PDB entry 7TJ2 | electron microscopy, 3.20 A resolution | chains A and G of the 8 polymer chains in the assembly

== Chain A ==
Name: Uridylate-specific endoribonuclease nsp15
Organism: Severe acute respiratory syndrome coronavirus 2
Notes: EC 4.6.1.-
Reference sequence: P0DTD1 (R1AB_SARS2); residues 2-347 here correspond to UniProt positions 6453-6798 (UniProt number = residue number + 6451)
Amino-acid sequence (350 residues; each row starts with the number of its first residue; numbers below 1 keep their minus sign (Ser-2 is residue -2)):
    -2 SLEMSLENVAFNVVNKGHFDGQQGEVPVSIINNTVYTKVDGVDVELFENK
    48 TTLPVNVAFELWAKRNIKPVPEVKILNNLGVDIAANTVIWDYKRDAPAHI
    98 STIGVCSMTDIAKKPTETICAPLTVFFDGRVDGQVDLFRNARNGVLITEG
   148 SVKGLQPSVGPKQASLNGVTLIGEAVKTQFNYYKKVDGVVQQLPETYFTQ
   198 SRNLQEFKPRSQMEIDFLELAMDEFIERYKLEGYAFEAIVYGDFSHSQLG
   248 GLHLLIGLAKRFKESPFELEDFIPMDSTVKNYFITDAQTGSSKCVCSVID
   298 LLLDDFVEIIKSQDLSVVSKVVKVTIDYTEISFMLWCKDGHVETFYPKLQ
Unresolved in the structure: -2, 347
Sequence notes: expression tag (-2 to 1); engineered mutation Ala235 (His6686 in P0DTD1)
Swiss-Prot annotation at these positions:
  - active site: His250 (Proton acceptor), Lys290 (For uridylate-specific endoribonuclease nsp15 activity)
  - binding site (uracil): Lys290 to Ser294, Thr341 to Lys345
  - site: Lys290 (Transition state stabilizer), Ser294 (Uracil recognition site), Gln347 (Cleavage)
From the paper describing this entry:
  - binding site for the 52-nt RNA strand (chain G): Trp333
  - catalytic residues: His250, Lys290
  - mutagenesis - H235A: abolished catalytic activity
  - mutagenesis - W333A: decreased catalytic activity on ssRNA
  - mutagenesis - W333A: decreased catalytic activity on dsRNA
  - mutagenesis - E340A: increased catalytic activity

== Chain G ==
Molecule: 52-nt RNA strand
Sequence (52 nucleotides; each row starts with the number of its first residue):
     1 GGAGGUAGUAGGUUGUAUAGUAGUAAGACCAGACCCUAGACCAAUUCAUG
    51 CC
Unresolved in the structure: 1-5, 37-52

== Interface between chain A and chain G ==
Pairs across the interface (16; chain A residue first):
  Gly248(A) - A25(G)  hydrogen bond to the phosphate
  His250(A) - U24(G)  base contact
  His250(A) - A25(G)  salt bridge to the phosphate
  Lys290(A) - U24(G)  hydrogen bond to the phosphate
  Lys290(A) - A25(G)  salt bridge to the phosphate
  Val292(A) - U24(G)  base contact
  Ser294(A) - U24(G)  hydrogen bond to the base
  Met331(A) - G23(G)  base contact
  Trp333(A) - A25(G)  stacking on the base
  Lys335(A) - A26(G)  hydrogen bond to the sugar
  Glu340(A) - A25(G)  hydrogen bond to the sugar
  Glu340(A) - A26(G)  sugar contact
  Thr341(A) - A25(G)  hydrogen bond to the phosphate
  Tyr343(A) - G23(G)  phosphate contact
  Tyr343(A) - U24(G)  sugar contact
  Tyr343(A) - A25(G)  phosphate contact
Other interface residues (no listed pair), chain A (16 interface residues in all): Gly247, Asn278, Cys293, Pro344, Lys345

== Overview ==
16 residues of chain A face 4 of chain G across their interface, with 6 hydrogen bonds, 2 salt bridges and 1
aromatic stacking contact. Polar pairs include Ser294(A)-U24(G), Lys335(A)-A26(G) and Glu340(A)-A25(G). The
paper reports catalytic residues His250(A) and Lys290(A); H235A of chain A abolishes catalytic activity; 3
substitutions were tested in all.
Here chain A is Uridylate-specific endoribonuclease nsp15 (Severe acute respiratory syndrome coronavirus 2)
and chain G is a 52-nt RNA strand. Entry 7TJ2 (SARS-CoV-2 endoribonuclease Nsp15 bound to dsRNA) was
determined by electron microscopy (same publication as 7TQV).
